PDB entry 7LYA | electron microscopy, 2.91 A resolution | chains D and J of the 10 polymer chains in the assembly

== Chain D ==
Molecule: Histone H2B type 1-J
Source organism: Homo sapiens
UniProt: P06899 (H2B1J_HUMAN); residues 0-123 here correspond to UniProt positions 1-124 (UniProt number = residue number + 1)
Chain sequence (126 residues; row label = number of the first residue in the row; numbers below 1 keep their minus sign (Gly-2 is residue -2)):
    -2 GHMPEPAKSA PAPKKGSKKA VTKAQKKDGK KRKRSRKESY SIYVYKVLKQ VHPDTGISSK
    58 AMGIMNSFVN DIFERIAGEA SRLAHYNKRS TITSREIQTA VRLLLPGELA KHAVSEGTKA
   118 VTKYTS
Not modelled in the structure: -2 to 28
Sequence notes: expression tag (-2 to -1)
Curated features (UniProtKB/Swiss-Prot):
  - modified residue: Pro1 (N-acetylproline), Glu2 (ADP-ribosyl glutamic acid), Lys5 (N6-(2-hydroxyisobutyryl)lysine), Ser6 (ADP-ribosylserine), Lys11 (N6-(beta-hydroxybutyryl)lysine), Lys12 (N6-(2-hydroxyisobutyryl)lysine), Ser14 (Phosphoserine), Lys15 (N6-acetyllysine), Lys16 (N6-(beta-hydroxybutyryl)lysine), Lys20 (N6-(2-hydroxyisobutyryl)lysine), Lys23 (N6-(2-hydroxyisobutyryl)lysine), Lys24 (N6-(2-hydroxyisobutyryl)lysine), Lys34 (N6-(2-hydroxyisobutyryl)lysine), Glu35 (PolyADP-ribosyl glutamic acid), Ser36 (Phosphoserine), Lys43 (N6-(2-hydroxyisobutyryl)lysine), Lys46 (N6-(2-hydroxyisobutyryl)lysine), Lys57 (N6,N6-dimethyllysine), Arg79 (Dimethylated arginine), Lys85 (N6,N6,N6-trimethyllysine) and 6 more in UniProt
  - glycosylation: Ser112 (O-linked (GlcNAc) serine)
  - cross-link (Glycyl lysine isopeptide (Lys-Gly)): Lys5 (interchain with G-Cter in SUMO2), Lys20 (interchain with G-Cter in SUMO2), Lys34 (interchain with G-Cter in ubiquitin), Lys120 (interchain with G-Cter in ubiquitin)
From the paper describing this entry:
  - mutagenesis - E105A, E113A: unchanged catalytic activity
  - mutagenesis - K108A, K108D, S112A, S112R, T115A, K116D, T119R: decreased catalytic activity

== Chain J ==
Molecule: 147-nt DNA strand
Source organism: Homo sapiens
Sequence (147 nucleotides; row label = number of the first residue in the row; numbers below 1 keep their minus sign (DA-73 is residue -73)):
   -73 ATCGGATGTA TATATCTGAC ACGTGCCTGG AGACTAGGGA GTAATCCCCT TGGCGGTTAA
   -13 AACGCGGGGG ACAGCGCGTA CGTGCGTTTA AGCGGTGCTA GAGCTGTCTA CGACCAATTG
    47 AGCGGCCTCG GCACCGGGAT TCTCGAT
Not modelled in the structure: -73

== Chain D / chain J interface ==
Contacting residue pairs - 10 pairs, chain D then chain J:
  Arg31(D) - DG50(J)  sugar contact
  Arg31(D) - DG51(J)  salt bridge to the phosphate
  Ser32(D) - DG50(J)  phosphate contact
  Arg33(D) - DC49(J)  phosphate contact
  Arg33(D) - DG50(J)  phosphate contact
  Lys34(D) - DG50(J)  hydrogen bond to the phosphate
  Glu35(D) - DC49(J)  phosphate contact
  Ser36(D) - DC49(J)  phosphate contact
  Ile39(D) - DG48(J)  phosphate contact
  Tyr40(D) - DG48(J)  hydrogen bond to the phosphate
Interface residues without a listed pair, chain D (10 interface residues in all): Lys43, Thr88
Interface residues without a listed pair, chain J (5 interface residues in all): DG38

== Summary ==
10 residues of chain D and 5 residues of chain J are in contact; the contacts include 2 hydrogen bonds and 1
salt bridge. Polar contacts include Lys34(D)-DG50(J), Tyr40(D)-DG48(J) and Arg31(D)-DG51(J). From the paper:
K108A, K108D and S112A of chain D, among others, reduce catalytic activity; E105A and E113A of chain D leave
catalytic activity unchanged; 9 substitutions were tested in all.
Chain D is Histone H2B type 1-J and chain J is a 147-nt DNA strand, both from Homo sapiens; the structure,
Cryo-EM structure of the human nucleosome core particle with linked histone proteins H2A and H2B, was
determined by electron microscopy together with 7LYB from the same study.
